Entry 3W0I (X-ray diffraction, 1.90 A resolution); this record covers chains A and C.

Chain A:
Protein: Vitamin D3 Receptor
From: Rattus norvegicus
Notes: fragment: ligand binding domain
UniProt: P13053 (VDR_RAT); numbering as in UniProt; present here: 121-164, 212-420
Sequence (253 residues; row label = number of the first residue in the row; note: 47 numbers in that range are skipped by the numbering (no residue carries them; nothing is unmodelled there)):
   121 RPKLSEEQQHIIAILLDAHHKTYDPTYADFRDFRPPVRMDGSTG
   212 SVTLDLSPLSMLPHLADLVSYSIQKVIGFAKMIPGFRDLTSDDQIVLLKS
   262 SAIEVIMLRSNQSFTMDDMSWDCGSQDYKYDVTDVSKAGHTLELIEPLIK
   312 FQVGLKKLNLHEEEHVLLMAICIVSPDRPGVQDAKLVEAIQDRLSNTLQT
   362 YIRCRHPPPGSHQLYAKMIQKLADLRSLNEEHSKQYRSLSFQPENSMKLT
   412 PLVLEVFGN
Not modelled in the structure: 160-164, 212-217
Curated features (UniProtKB/Swiss-Prot):
  - region: K242 to K260 (Interaction with coactivator LXXLL motif)
  - motif: P412 to N420 (9aaTAD)
  - binding site (calcitriol): Y143, S233, R270, S274, H301, H393
Residues lining bound ligands: O11 ((2S)-3-{4-[3-(4-{[(2R)-2-hydroxy-3,3-dimethylbutyl]oxy}phenyl)pentan-3-yl]phenoxy}propane-1,2-diol): Y143, Y147, F150, L223, L226, A227, L229, V230, Y232, S233, I267, M268, R270, S271, W282, C284, Y291, V296, A299, H301, L309, H393, Y397, L400, L410, F418
Reported in the primary citation:
  - binding site for O11: D144, S233, R270, H301, H393
  - mutagenesis - S233A, R270A: abolished signaling in response to O11
  - mutagenesis - S274A: unchanged signaling in response to O11
  - mutagenesis - S271A: decreased signaling in response to O11

Chain C:
Protein: Mediator of RNA polymerase II transcription subunit 1
Notes: fragment: drip 205 nr2 box peptide
UniProt: Q15648 (MED1_HUMAN); residues 625-637 here correspond to UniProt positions 640-652 (UniProt number = residue number + 15)
Sequence (13 residues; each row starts with the number of its first residue):
   625 KNHPMLMNLLKDN
Not modelled in the structure: 637
Curated features (UniProtKB/Swiss-Prot):
  - motif: L630 to L634 (LXXLL motif 2)

Chain A / chain C interface:
Residue-residue contacts (19; chain A residue first):
  I238(A) - L630(C)  hydrophobic
  I238(A) - L633(C)
  I238(A) - L634(C)  hydrophobic
  K242(A) - L633(C)  hydrogen bond (side chain-backbone)
  K242(A) - L634(C)
  K242(A) - K635(C)  hydrogen bond (side chain-backbone)
  S252(A) - M631(C)
  Q255(A) - L634(C)
  I256(A) - H627(C)
  I256(A) - L634(C)  hydrophobic
  L259(A) - L634(C)  hydrophobic
  K260(A) - H627(C)
  K260(A) - L630(C)
  P412(A) - M629(C)  hydrophobic
  E416(A) - H627(C)
  E416(A) - P628(C)
  E416(A) - M629(C)  hydrogen bond (side chain-backbone)
  E416(A) - L630(C)  hydrogen bond (side chain-backbone)
  V417(A) - L630(C)  hydrophobic
Also at the interface, not in a pair above, chain A (13 interface residues in all): Q235, F247, L413
Also at the interface, not in a pair above, chain C (9 interface residues in all): N626

In short:
The interface between chain A and chain C involves 13 residues on one side and 9 on the other, with 4 hydrogen
bonds. Among the polar pairs are K242(A)-L633(C), K242(A)-K635(C) and E416(A)-M629(C). From the paper: a
binding site for O11 at D144(A), S233(A) and R270(A) among others; S233A and R270A of chain A abolish
signaling in response to O11; 4 substitutions were tested in all.
Here chain A is Vitamin D3 Receptor (Rattus norvegicus) and chain C is Mediator of RNA polymerase II
transcription subunit 1. Entry 3W0I (Crystal Structure of Rat VDR Ligand Binding Domain in Complex with Novel
Nonsecosteroidal Ligands) was determined by X-ray diffraction (same publication as 3W0G, 3W0H and 3W0J).
